9O8U - chains A and C of the 6 polymer chains in the assembly; structure by electron microscopy, 2.80 A resolution.

[Chain A]
Name: 1-methyl alkyl succinate synthase subunit MasD
Organism: Azoarcus sp. HxN1
UniProtKB: A9J4K4 (A9J4K4_9RHOO); residue numbers follow UniProt; this construct covers 1-839
Chain sequence (858 residues; numbered -11 to 846; the number before each row is that of its first residue; numbers below 1 keep their minus sign (Met-11 is residue -11)):
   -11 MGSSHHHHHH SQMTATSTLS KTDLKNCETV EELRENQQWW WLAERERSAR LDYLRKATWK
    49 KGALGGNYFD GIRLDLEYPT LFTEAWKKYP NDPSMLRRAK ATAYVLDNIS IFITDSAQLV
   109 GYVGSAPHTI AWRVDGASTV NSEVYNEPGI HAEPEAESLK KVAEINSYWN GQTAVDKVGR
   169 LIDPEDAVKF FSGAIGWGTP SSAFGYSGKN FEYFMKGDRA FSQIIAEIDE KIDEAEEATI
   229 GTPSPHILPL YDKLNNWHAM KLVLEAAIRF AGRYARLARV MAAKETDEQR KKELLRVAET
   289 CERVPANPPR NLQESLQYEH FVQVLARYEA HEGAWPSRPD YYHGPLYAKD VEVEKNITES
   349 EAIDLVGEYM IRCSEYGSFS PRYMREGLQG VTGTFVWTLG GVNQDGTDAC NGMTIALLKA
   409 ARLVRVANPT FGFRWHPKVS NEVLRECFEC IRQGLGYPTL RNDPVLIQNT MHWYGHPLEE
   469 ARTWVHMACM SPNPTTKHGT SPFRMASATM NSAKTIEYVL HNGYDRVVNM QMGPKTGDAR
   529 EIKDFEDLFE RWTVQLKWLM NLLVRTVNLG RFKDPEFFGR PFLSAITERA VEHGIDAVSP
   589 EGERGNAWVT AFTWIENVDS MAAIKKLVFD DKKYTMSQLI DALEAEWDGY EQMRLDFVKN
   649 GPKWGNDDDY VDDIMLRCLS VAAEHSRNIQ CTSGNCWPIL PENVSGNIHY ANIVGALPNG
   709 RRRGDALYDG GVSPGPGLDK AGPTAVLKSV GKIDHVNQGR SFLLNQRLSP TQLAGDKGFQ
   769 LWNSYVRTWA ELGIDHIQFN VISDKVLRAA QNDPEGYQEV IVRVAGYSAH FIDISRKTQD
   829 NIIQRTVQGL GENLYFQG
Unresolved in the structure: -11 to 14, 840-846
Construct notes: initiating methionine (-11); expression tag (-10 to 0, 840-846)
Residues lining bound ligands: fumaric acid (FUM): Trp185, Tyr194, Met475, Ala476, Cys477, Met478, Ser479, Arg492, Ala494, Thr497, Trp596, Thr598, Leu688, Glu690
From the paper describing this entry:
  - conformationally variable residues (helix shift, loop rearrangement, side-chain flip): Lys48 to Phe57, Arg168 to Ser189
  - binding site for fumaric acid: Tyr194, Arg492, Thr598, Glu690
  - catalytic residues: Cys477 (proposed by the authors, not directly observed)
  - binding site for 2,3-dihydroxy-1,4-dithiobutane: Trp185

[Chain C]
Name: 1-methyl alkyl succinate synthase subunit MasC
Organism: Azoarcus sp. HxN1
UniProtKB: A9J4K2 (A9J4K2_9RHOO); residues 2-61 here = UniProt positions 2-61
Chain sequence (60 residues; numbered 2 to 61; the number before each row is that of its first residue):
     2 STCKECRNYF PINEEASRGD CVRRISDERQ SYYTARPTTE AAKCEGCSDY LENTRTAKAH
Unresolved in the structure: 55-61
Metal / ion sites: 4Fe-4S cluster Fe: Cys4, Cys7, Cys22, Cys48
Residues lining bound ligands: 4Fe-4S cluster (SF4): Cys4, Cys7, Asn9, Tyr10, Cys22, Arg24, Arg37, Cys45, Cys48, Asp50, Tyr51

[How chain A and chain C interact]
Residue-residue contacts (37; chain A residue first):
  Tyr41(A) - Gln31(C)
  Tyr41(A) - Ser32(C)  hydrogen bond (side chain-backbone)
  Lys44(A) - Arg30(C)
  Ala45(A) - Gln31(C)  hydrogen bond (backbone-side chain)
  Thr46(A) - Arg30(C)  hydrogen bond (backbone-side chain)
  Trp47(A) - Asp28(C)
  Trp47(A) - Glu29(C)
  Trp47(A) - Arg30(C)
  Asp95(A) - Pro38(C)
  Asn96(A) - Pro38(C)
  Ser98(A) - Thr35(C)
  Ser98(A) - Ala36(C)
  Ser98(A) - Arg37(C)
  Ile99(A) - Thr35(C)
  Ile99(A) - Ala36(C)  hydrogen bond (backbone-backbone)
  Phe100(A) - Tyr33(C)  hydrophobic
  Phe100(A) - Tyr34(C)
  Ile101(A) - Tyr33(C)
  Ile101(A) - Tyr34(C)  hydrogen bond (backbone-backbone)
  Thr102(A) - Gln31(C)
  Thr102(A) - Tyr33(C)
  Asp103(A) - Arg25(C)  salt bridge
  Asp103(A) - Ser32(C)  hydrogen bond (backbone-backbone)
  Ala114(A) - Tyr33(C)
  Pro115(A) - Gln31(C)
  Pro115(A) - Tyr33(C)
  His116(A) - Asp28(C)  salt bridge
  Arg261(A) - Ala36(C)
  Arg261(A) - Pro38(C)
  Arg264(A) - Ile13(C)
  Arg264(A) - Asp21(C)  salt bridge
  Leu265(A) - Val23(C)  hydrophobic
  Leu265(A) - Ala36(C)  hydrophobic
  Val268(A) - Phe11(C)  hydrophobic
  Met269(A) - Tyr34(C)  hydrophobic
  Lys272(A) - Phe11(C)
  Lys272(A) - Tyr34(C)
Other interface residues (no listed pair), chain A (25 interface residues in all): Glu65, Ile97, Glu363

[Summary]
The interface between chain A and chain C involves 25 residues on one side and 16 on the other, with 6
hydrogen bonds and 3 salt bridges. Polar pairs include Asp103(A)-Arg25(C), His116(A)-Asp28(C) and
Arg264(A)-Asp21(C). From the paper: the catalytic residue Cys477(A); a binding site for fumaric acid at
Tyr194(A), Arg492(A) and Thr598(A) among others.
Chain A is 1-methyl alkyl succinate synthase subunit MasD and chain C is 1-methyl alkyl succinate synthase
subunit MasC, both from Azoarcus sp. HxN1; the structure, (1-methylalkyl)succinate synthase
alpha-beta-gamma-delta complex with bound fumarate, was determined by electron microscopy.
